PDB entry 3H3K | X-ray diffraction, 2.10 A resolution | chain A

== Chain A ==
Protein: Cellulase
Organism: Alicyclobacillus acidocaldarius
Notes: EC 3.2.1.4
UniProt: Q9AJS0 (Q9AJS0_ALIAC); residues 1-537 here = UniProt positions 1-537
Amino-acid sequence (537 residues; each row starts with the number of its first residue):
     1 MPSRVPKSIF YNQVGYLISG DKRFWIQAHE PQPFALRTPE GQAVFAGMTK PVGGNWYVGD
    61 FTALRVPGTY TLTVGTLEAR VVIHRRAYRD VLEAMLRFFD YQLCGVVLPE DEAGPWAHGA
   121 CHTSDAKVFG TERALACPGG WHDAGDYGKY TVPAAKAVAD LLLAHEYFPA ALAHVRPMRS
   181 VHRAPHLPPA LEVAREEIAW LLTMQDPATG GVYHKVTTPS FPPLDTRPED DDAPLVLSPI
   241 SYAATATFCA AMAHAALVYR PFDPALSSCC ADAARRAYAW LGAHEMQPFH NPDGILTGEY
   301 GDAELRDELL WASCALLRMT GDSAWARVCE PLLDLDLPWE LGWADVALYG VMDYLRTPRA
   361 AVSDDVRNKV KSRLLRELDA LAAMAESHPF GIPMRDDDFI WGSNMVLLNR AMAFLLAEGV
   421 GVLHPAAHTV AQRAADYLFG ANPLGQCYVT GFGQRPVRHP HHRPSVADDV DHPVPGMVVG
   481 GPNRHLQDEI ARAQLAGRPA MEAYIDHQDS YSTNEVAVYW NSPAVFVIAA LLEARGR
Disordered / not traced: 1-6, 535-537
Metal / ion sites: Zn2+: C104, C121, H122, H142; Ca2+: D302, E304, D307, E308, A344
Ligand contacts: beta-D-glucopyranose (BGC): D146, F221, W401, H461, R463, Y511, E515

== In short ==
Chain A binds beta-D-glucopyranose. C104, C121, H122 and H142 form the Zn2+ site. The Ca2+ site is built by
D302, E304, D307, E308 and A344.
Chain A is Cellulase (Alicyclobacillus acidocaldarius); the structure, Structure of A. acidocaldarius
cellulase CelA in complex with cellotetraose, was determined by X-ray diffraction, deposited together with
3GZK and 3H2W.
